5VKK - chains H and L; structure by X-ray diffraction, 2.01 A resolution.

[Chain H]
Molecule: Epratuzumab Fab Heavy Chain
Organism: Mus musculus
UniProtKB: Q6N089 (Q6N089_HUMAN); the author numbering skips numbers that UniProt does not, so the offset changes along the chain: 103-113 = UniProt 132-142; 115-217 = UniProt 143-245
Chain sequence (219 residues; numbered 1 to 217 plus 4 insertion-coded residues; 2 numbers in that range are skipped by the numbering (no residue carries them; nothing is unmodelled there); the number before each row is that of its first residue; a row labelled like 82A-82C holds insertion residues (82A, then the next letters in order)):
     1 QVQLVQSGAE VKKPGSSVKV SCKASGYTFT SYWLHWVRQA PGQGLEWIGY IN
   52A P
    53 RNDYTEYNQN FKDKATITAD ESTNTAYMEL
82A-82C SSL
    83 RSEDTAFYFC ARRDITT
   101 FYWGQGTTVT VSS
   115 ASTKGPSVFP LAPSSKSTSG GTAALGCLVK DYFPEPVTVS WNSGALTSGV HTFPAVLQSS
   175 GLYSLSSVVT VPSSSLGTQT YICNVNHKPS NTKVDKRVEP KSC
Disordered / not traced: 1
Disulfides: Cys22-Cys92, Cys141-Cys197

[Chain L]
Molecule: Epratuzumab Fab Light Chain
Organism: Mus musculus
UniProtKB: Q8TCD0 (Q8TCD0_HUMAN); the author numbering skips numbers that UniProt does not, so the offset changes along the chain: 101-110 = UniProt 126-135; 112-215 = UniProt 136-239
Chain sequence (219 residues; row label = number of the first residue in the row; note: 2 numbers in that range are skipped by the numbering (no residue carries them; nothing is unmodelled there); a row labelled like 27A-27F holds insertion residues (27A, then the next letters in order)):
     1 DIQLTQSPSS LSASVGDRVT MSCKSSQ
27A-27F SVLYSA
    28 NHKNYLAWYQ QKPGKAPKLL IYWASTRESG VPSRFSGSGS GTDFTLTISS LQPEDIATYY
    88 CHQYLSS
    96 WTFGGGTKLE IKRTV
   112 AAPSVFIFPP SDEQLKSGTA SVVCLLNNFY PREAKVQWKV DNALQSGNSQ ESVTEQDSKD
   172 STYSLSSTLT LSKADYEKHK VYACEVTHQG LSSPVTKSFN RGEC
Disulfides: Cys23-Cys88, Cys135-Cys195

[How chain H and chain L interact]
Pairs across the interface - 74 pairs, chain H then chain L:
  His35(H) - Trp96(L)
  Gln39(H) - Gln38(L)  hydrogen bond
  Gln39(H) - Tyr87(L)  hydrogen bond
  Gln43(H) - Tyr87(L)
  Gly44(H) - Tyr87(L)
  Leu45(H) - Tyr87(L)  hydrophobic
  Leu45(H) - Phe98(L)
  Trp47(H) - Ser94(L)
  Trp47(H) - Trp96(L)
  Phe89(H) - Gly41(L)
  Phe91(H) - Lys42(L)
  Phe91(H) - Ala43(L)  hydrophobic
  Ala93(H) - Trp96(L)  hydrophobic
  Arg95(H) - Tyr32(L)
  Arg95(H) - Trp50(L)
  Arg95(H) - Tyr91(L)
  Thr98(H) - Tyr49(L)
  Thr99(H) - Leu46(L)
  Thr99(H) - Glu55(L)  hydrogen bond
  Phe101(H) - Tyr36(L)
  Phe101(H) - Leu46(L)
  Phe101(H) - His89(L)
  Phe101(H) - Tyr91(L)  hydrophobic
  Phe101(H) - Trp96(L)  hydrophobic
  Trp103(H) - Tyr36(L)  hydrogen bond
  Trp103(H) - Pro44(L)  hydrophobic
  Trp103(H) - Phe98(L)  hydrophobic
  Gly104(H) - Ala43(L)
  Phe123(H) - Ser122(L)
  Phe123(H) - Glu124(L)
  Phe123(H) - Gln125(L)
  Pro124(H) - Ser122(L)
  Pro124(H) - Glu124(L)
  Leu125(H) - Phe119(L)
  Leu125(H) - Val134(L)  hydrophobic
  Ala126(H) - Phe119(L)
  Lys130(H) - Phe117(L)
  Lys130(H) - Ile118(L)  hydrogen bond (backbone-backbone)
  Lys130(H) - Lys208(L)
  Lys130(H) - Ser209(L)  hydrogen bond (side chain-backbone)
  Lys130(H) - Phe210(L)
  Lys130(H) - Glu214(L)  salt bridge
  Ser131(H) - Phe117(L)
  Ser131(H) - Phe119(L)
  Thr132(H) - Phe117(L)
  Ser133(H) - Phe117(L)
  Ala138(H) - Phe117(L)  hydrophobic
  Ala138(H) - Phe119(L)
  Ala138(H) - Leu136(L)  hydrophobic
  Leu139(H) - Phe119(L)  hydrophobic
  Leu142(H) - Ser132(L)
  Lys144(H) - Gln125(L)
  Lys144(H) - Ser132(L)
  Lys144(H) - Thr181(L)
  His165(H) - Asn138(L)  hydrogen bond
  Phe167(H) - Leu136(L)  hydrophobic
  Phe167(H) - Ser163(L)
  Phe167(H) - Thr165(L)
  Phe167(H) - Ser175(L)
  Phe167(H) - Leu176(L)
  Phe167(H) - Ser177(L)
  Pro168(H) - Ser163(L)  hydrogen bond (backbone-side chain)
  Pro168(H) - Val164(L)
  Val170(H) - Gln161(L)
  Val170(H) - Ser163(L)
  Leu171(H) - Gln161(L)  hydrogen bond (backbone-side chain)
  Gln172(H) - Gln161(L)
  Ser180(H) - Ser177(L)  hydrogen bond
  Thr184(H) - Asn138(L)  hydrogen bond
  Lys210(H) - Glu124(L)  salt bridge
  Lys215(H) - Pro121(L)  hydrogen bond (side chain-backbone)
  Lys215(H) - Cys215(L)
  Cys217(H) - Glu214(L)
  Cys217(H) - Cys215(L)  disulfide
Also at the interface, not in a pair above, chain H (47 interface residues in all): Val37, Glu46, Ile97, Gln105, Pro127, Ser129, Thr136, Thr166, Val182
Also at the interface, not in a pair above, chain L (47 interface residues in all): Ala34, Ser115, Val116, Pro120, Glu162, Thr179
Cross-chain cystine bridges: Cys217(H)-Cys215(L)

[Overview]
Chain H and chain L each contribute 47 residues to their interface; the contacts include 1 disulfide bond, 12
hydrogen bonds and 2 salt bridges. Among the polar pairs are Lys130(H)-Glu214(L), Lys210(H)-Glu124(L) and
Gln39(H)-Gln38(L).
Chain H is Epratuzumab Fab Heavy Chain and chain L is Epratuzumab Fab Light Chain, both from Mus musculus; the
structure, Crystal structure of Fab fragment of anti-CD22 Epratuzumab, was determined by X-ray diffraction
(same publication as 5VL3, 5VKJ and 5VKM).
